PDB entry 8CEW | X-ray diffraction, 1.53 A resolution | chain A

== Chain A ==
Name: DNA cross-link repair 1A protein
Organism: Homo sapiens
Notes: EC 3.5.2.6
UniProt: Q6PJP8 (DCR1A_HUMAN); residues 696-1040 here = UniProt positions 696-1040
Chain sequence (345 residues; each row starts with the number of its first residue):
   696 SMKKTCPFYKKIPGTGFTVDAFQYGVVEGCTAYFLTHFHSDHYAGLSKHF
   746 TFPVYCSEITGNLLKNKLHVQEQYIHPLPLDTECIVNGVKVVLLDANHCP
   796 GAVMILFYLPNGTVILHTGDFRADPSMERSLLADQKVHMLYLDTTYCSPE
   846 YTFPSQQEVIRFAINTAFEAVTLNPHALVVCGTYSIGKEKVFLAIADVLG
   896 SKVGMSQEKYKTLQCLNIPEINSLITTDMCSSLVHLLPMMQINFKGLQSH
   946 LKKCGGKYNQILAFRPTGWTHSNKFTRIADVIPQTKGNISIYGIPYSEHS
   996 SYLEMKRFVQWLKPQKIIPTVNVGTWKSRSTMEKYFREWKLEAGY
Disordered / not traced: 696-699
Construct notes: conflict Met697 (Arg in Q6PJP8)
Swiss-Prot annotation at these positions:
  - mutagenesis: Asp838 (D838N: Impaired nuclear focus formation, reduced interaction with PIAS and increased sensitivity to cisplatin), His994 (H994A: Impaired nuclear focus formation, reduced interaction with PIAS and increased sensitivity to cisplatin)
Metal / ion sites: Ni2+: His732, His734, His793, Asp815 (together with UFI); Zn2+: His737, Asp815 (together with UFI)
Residues lining bound ligands:
  - UFI (6-methoxy-2-oxidanyl-benzo[de]isoquinoline-1,3-dione), molecule 1: His732, His734, Ser735, Asp736, His737, His793, Asp815, Tyr879, Ser880, His994
  - UFI, molecule 2: Asp736, His737, Asp815, Thr840, His994
What the authors report for this chain:
  - Ni2+ coordination: His732, His734
  - Zn2+ coordination: His737, Asp815
  - binding site for UFI: Ser735, Asp736, Tyr879, His994

== Overview ==
Ligands of chain A: compound UFI. His732, His734, His793 and Asp815 form the Ni2+ site. The Zn2+ site is built
by His737 and Asp815. UniProt lists 2 mutagenesis sites. The paper reports a binding site for UFI at Ser735,
Asp736 and Tyr879 among others; Ni2+ coordination by His732 and His734.
Chain A is DNA cross-link repair 1A protein (Homo sapiens); the structure, Crystal structure of human DNA
cross-link repair 1A in complex with N-hydroxyimide inhibitor H1, was determined by X-ray diffraction (same
publication as 8CF0, 8CG9, 8C8B, 8C8D and 8C8S).
